PDB entry 3SY2 | X-ray diffraction, 3.27 A resolution | chains A and D

# Chain A
Molecule: E3 ubiquitin-protein ligase SopA
Organism: Salmonella enterica subsp. enterica serovar Typhimurium
Notes: EC 6.3.2.-; fragment: C-terminal beta-helix domain and HECT-like domain
UniProtKB: Q8ZNR3 (SOPA_SALTY); residue numbers follow UniProt; this construct covers 165-782
Amino-acid sequence (621 residues; numbered 162 to 782; the number before each row is that of its first residue):
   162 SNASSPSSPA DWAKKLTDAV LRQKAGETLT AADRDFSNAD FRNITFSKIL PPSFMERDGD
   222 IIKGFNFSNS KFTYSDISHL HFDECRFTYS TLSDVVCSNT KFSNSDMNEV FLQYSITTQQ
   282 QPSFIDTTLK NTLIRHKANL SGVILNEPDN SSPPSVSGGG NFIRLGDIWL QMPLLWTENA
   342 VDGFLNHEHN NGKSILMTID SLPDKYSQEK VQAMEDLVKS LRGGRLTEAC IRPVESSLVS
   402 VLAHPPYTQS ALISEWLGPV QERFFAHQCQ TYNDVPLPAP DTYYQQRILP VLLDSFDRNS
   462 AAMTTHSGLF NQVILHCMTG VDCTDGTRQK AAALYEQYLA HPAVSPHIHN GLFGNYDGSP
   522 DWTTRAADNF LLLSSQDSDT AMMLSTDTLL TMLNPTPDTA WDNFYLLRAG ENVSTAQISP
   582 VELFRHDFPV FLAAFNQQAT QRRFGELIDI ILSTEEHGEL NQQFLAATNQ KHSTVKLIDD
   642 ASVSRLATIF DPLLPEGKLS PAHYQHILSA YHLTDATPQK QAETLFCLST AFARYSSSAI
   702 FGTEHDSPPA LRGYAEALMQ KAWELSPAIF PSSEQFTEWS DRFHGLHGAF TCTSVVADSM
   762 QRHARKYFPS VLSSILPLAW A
Disordered / not traced: 162-167, 746-751
Sequence notes: expression tag (162-164)

# Chain D
Molecule: Ubiquitin-conjugating enzyme E2 L3
Organism: Homo sapiens
Notes: EC 6.3.2.19
UniProtKB: P68036 (UB2L3_HUMAN); residue numbers follow UniProt; this construct covers 1-154
Amino-acid sequence (156 residues; numbered -1 to 154; the number before each row is that of its first residue; numbers below 1 keep their minus sign (Gly-1 is residue -1)):
    -1 GSMAASRRLM KELEEIRKCG MKNFRNIQVD EANLLTWQGL IVPDNPPYDK GAFRIEINFP
    59 AEYPFKPPKI TFKTKIYHPN IDEKGQVCLP VISAENWKPA TKTDQVIQSL IALVNDPQPE
   119 HPLRADLAEE YSKDRKKFCK NAEEFTKKYG EKRPVD
Disordered / not traced: -1 to 0
Sequence notes: expression tag (-1 to 0)

# Interface between chain A and chain D
Contacting residue pairs (21; chain A residue first):
  Gly512(A) - Lys9(D)
  Leu513(A) - Arg6(D)
  Leu513(A) - Lys9(D)
  Leu513(A) - Ala98(D)  hydrophobic
  Gly515(A) - Arg5(D)  hydrogen bond (backbone-side chain)
  Tyr517(A) - Arg5(D)  hydrogen bond
  Tyr517(A) - Lys9(D)
  Thr525(A) - Arg5(D)
  Ala527(A) - Arg5(D)
  Asn564(A) - Phe63(D)
  Phe565(A) - Phe63(D)
  Tyr566(A) - Arg6(D)  hydrogen bond
  Tyr566(A) - Pro62(D)
  Tyr566(A) - Pro97(D)  hydrophobic
  Tyr566(A) - Ala98(D)
  Asn573(A) - Lys96(D)
  Asn573(A) - Pro97(D)
  Asn573(A) - Ala98(D)
  Ser575(A) - Trp95(D)  hydrogen bond (side chain-backbone)
  Ala577(A) - Glu93(D)
  Gln578(A) - Glu93(D)
Interface residues without a listed pair, chain A (18 interface residues in all): Asn516, Asp522, Ala528, Asp563, Val574
Interface residues without a listed pair, chain D (13 interface residues in all): Met1, Ala2, Asn94
From the paper, about this interface:
  - specific contacts: Gly512(A)-Lys9(D) (hydrogen bond), Gly515(A)-Arg5(D) (hydrogen bond), Tyr517(A)-Arg5(D) (hydrogen bond), Asn564(A)-Phe63(D) (hydrophobic contact)
  - interface residues, chain A: Asn573(A)
  - interface residues, chain D: Lys96(D)
  - hot spots on chain D (mutagenesis) - R5A: abolished binding to E3 ubiquitin-protein ligase SopA (chain A)
  - hot spots on chain D (mutagenesis) - R6A, K96A, P97A: decreased binding to E3 ubiquitin-protein ligase SopA (chain A)

# Summary
Chain A and chain D form an interface of 18 and 13 residues respectively, with 4 hydrogen bonds. Polar
contacts include Gly515(A)-Arg5(D), Tyr517(A)-Arg5(D) and Tyr566(A)-Arg6(D). The paper describes hydrogen
bonds between Gly512(A) and Lys9(D), Gly515(A) and Arg5(D) and Tyr517(A) and Arg5(D); a hydrophobic contact
between Asn564(A) and Phe63(D). From the paper: R6A, K96A and P97A of chain D reduce binding to E3
ubiquitin-protein ligase SopA (chain A); interface residues Asn573(A) and Lys96(D).
Here chain A is E3 ubiquitin-protein ligase SopA (Salmonella enterica subsp. enterica serovar Typhimurium) and
chain D is Ubiquitin-conjugating enzyme E2 L3 (Homo sapiens). Entry 3SY2 (Crystal structure of the Salmonella
E3 ubiquitin ligase SopA in complex with the human E2 UbcH7) was determined by X-ray diffraction, deposited
together with 3SQV.
